PDB entry 6RE1 | electron microscopy, 3.20 A resolution | chains P and U of the 20 polymer chains in the assembly

# Chain P
Protein: Mitochondrial ATP synthase subunit OSCP
Organism: Polytomella sp. Pringsheim 198.80
UniProtKB: D8V7I1 (D8V7I1_9CHLO); residue numbers follow UniProt; this construct covers 1-229
Amino-acid sequence (229 residues; row label = number of the first residue in the row):
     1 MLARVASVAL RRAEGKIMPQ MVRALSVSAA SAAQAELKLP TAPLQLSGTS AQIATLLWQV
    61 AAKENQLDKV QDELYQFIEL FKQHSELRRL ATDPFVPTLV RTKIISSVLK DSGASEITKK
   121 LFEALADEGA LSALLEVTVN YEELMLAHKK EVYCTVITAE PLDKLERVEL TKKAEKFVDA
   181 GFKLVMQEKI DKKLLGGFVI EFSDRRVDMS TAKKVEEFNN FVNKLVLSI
Unresolved in the structure: 1-36, 151-229

# Chain U
Protein: ATP synthase subunit alpha
Organism: Polytomella sp. Pringsheim 198.80
UniProtKB: A0ZW40 (A0ZW40_9CHLO); residue numbers follow UniProt; this construct covers 1-562
Amino-acid sequence (562 residues; each row starts with the number of its first residue):
     1 MRSPAAFVAR SGLFKASLGQ SNWAQKAEQM MASVTRTFAA DAKALDELRK PKFSSKYLIQ
    61 HVSQKLIPAV KEWEKSYQPP VIHLGRVLSV GDGIARVYGL KSVQAGELVC FDSGVKGMAL
   121 NLQADHVGVV VFGNDSVIHQ GDLVYRTGQI VNVPIGPGTL GRVTDGLGQP IDGKGPLTNV
   181 RSSLVEVKAP GIIARQSVRE PLFTGVKAVD ALVPIGRGQR ELIIGDRQTG KTAVAIDAII
   241 HQKNCNEQVP KAQRVYCVYV AVGQKRSTVA QLVKLFTQTG AMRYTIMVSA TASDAAPLQF
   301 LAPYSGCAMA EYFRDTGKHG LIIYDDLSKQ SVAYRQMSLL LRRPPGREAF PGDVFYLHSR
   361 LLERAAKLSK ELGGGSLTAF PVIETQAGDV SAYIATNVIS ITDGQIFLET ELFYKGIRPA
   421 LNVGLSVSRV GSAAQFPGMK QVAGTLKLEL AQYREVAAFA QFGSDLDAAT QYVLERGARL
   481 TEMLKQKQFA PIPIERQTVA VYAATKGFLD KVRVQDIVAA EEAVISQVNP AVFKILKANG
   541 KITPALDAHL KAELRKVKLP GA
Unresolved in the structure: 1-39
Construct notes: conflict Arg-266 (Lys in A0ZW40)
Bound ions: Mg2+: Thr-232 (together with ATP)
Residues lining bound ligands: ATP (adenosine-5'-triphosphate): Arg-227, Gln-228, Thr-229, Gly-230, Lys-231, Thr-232, Ala-233, Glu-384, Phe-413, Arg-418, Pro-419, Gln-486, Lys-487, Gln-488

# How chain P and chain U interact
Residue-residue contacts - 64 pairs, chain P then chain U:
  Lys-69(P) / Tyr-57(U)
  Asp-72(P) / Phe-53(U)
  Asp-72(P) / Ser-55(U)
  Asp-72(P) / Tyr-57(U)
  Glu-73(P) / Tyr-57(U)  hydrogen bond
  Tyr-75(P) / Lys-52(U)
  Tyr-75(P) / Phe-53(U)  hydrophobic
  Gln-76(P) / Ser-55(U)
  Gln-76(P) / Lys-56(U)
  Gln-76(P) / Tyr-57(U)  hydrogen bond (side chain-backbone)
  Gln-76(P) / Leu-58(U)  hydrogen bond (side chain-backbone)
  Gln-76(P) / Ile-59(U)
  Phe-77(P) / Leu-58(U)  hydrophobic
  Ile-78(P) / Leu-48(U)
  Glu-79(P) / Phe-53(U)
  Glu-79(P) / Ile-59(U)
  Leu-80(P) / Ile-59(U)  hydrophobic
  Leu-80(P) / Val-62(U)  hydrophobic
  Lys-82(P) / Arg-49(U)
  Gln-83(P) / Ile-59(U)
  Gln-83(P) / Ser-63(U)
  His-84(P) / Ser-63(U)
  His-84(P) / Leu-66(U)
  Leu-87(P) / Leu-66(U)  hydrophobic
  Arg-89(P) / Tyr-77(U)
  Arg-89(P) / Gln-78(U)  hydrogen bond (side chain-backbone)
  Arg-89(P) / Pro-80(U)
  Asp-93(P) / Tyr-98(U)
  Pro-94(P) / Tyr-98(U)
  Phe-95(P) / Gln-78(U)
  Phe-95(P) / Arg-86(U)
  Phe-95(P) / Val-87(U)
  Phe-95(P) / Leu-88(U)  hydrophobic
  Phe-95(P) / Tyr-98(U)  hydrophobic
  Pro-97(P) / Ser-76(U)
  Val-100(P) / Ser-76(U)
  Val-100(P) / Tyr-77(U)
  Lys-103(P) / Trp-73(U)
  Ile-104(P) / Ala-69(U)
  Ile-104(P) / Trp-73(U)
  Ile-104(P) / Tyr-77(U)
  Ser-107(P) / Lys-65(U)
  Ser-107(P) / Ala-69(U)
  Val-108(P) / Val-62(U)  hydrophobic
  Val-108(P) / Lys-65(U)
  Lys-110(P) / Lys-65(U)
  Asp-111(P) / His-61(U)  salt bridge
  Asp-111(P) / Lys-65(U)  salt bridge
  Ser-112(P) / Tyr-57(U)
  Ser-112(P) / Leu-58(U)
  Ser-112(P) / His-61(U)  hydrogen bond
  Ser-112(P) / Val-62(U)
  Gly-113(P) / Tyr-57(U)
  Ala-114(P) / Leu-58(U)  hydrophobic
  Leu-135(P) / Leu-45(U)
  Leu-135(P) / Leu-48(U)
  Glu-136(P) / Ala-40(U)
  Thr-138(P) / Leu-48(U)
  Val-139(P) / Ala-44(U)
  Val-139(P) / Leu-45(U)  hydrophobic
  Val-139(P) / Leu-48(U)  hydrophobic
  Asn-140(P) / Ala-40(U)
  Glu-142(P) / Leu-48(U)
  Glu-142(P) / Lys-52(U)  salt bridge
Also at the interface, not in a pair above, chain P (38 interface residues in all): Glu-86, Leu-90, Val-96, Glu-143
Also at the interface, not in a pair above, chain U (33 interface residues in all): Pro-51, Ser-54, Val-70, Pro-79, Gln-140, Gly-141

# In short
38 residues of chain P and 33 residues of chain U are in contact; the contacts include 5 hydrogen bonds and 3
salt bridges. Polar contacts include Asp-111(P)/His-61(U), Asp-111(P)/Lys-65(U) and Glu-142(P)/Lys-52(U).
Chain U binds ATP.
Chain P is Mitochondrial ATP synthase subunit OSCP and chain U is ATP synthase subunit alpha, both from
Polytomella sp. Pringsheim 198.80; the structure, Cryo-EM structure of Polytomella F-ATP synthase, Rotary
substate 2A, focussed refinement of F1 head and rotor, was determined by electron microscopy (same publication
as 6RD4, 6RD5, 6RD6, 6RD7, 6RD8, 6RD9 and 46 further entries).
